Entry 4LN4 (X-ray diffraction, 3.10 A resolution); this record covers chains A and C of the 6 polymer chains in the assembly.

# Chain A (and C)
Protein: Hemagglutinin
From: Influenza A virus
Notes: fragment: HA1 subunit residues 19-339; chain C of this document is another copy of the same molecule, construct and numbering; everything in this record applies to it too
Amino-acid sequence (325 residues; row label = number of the first residue in the row; numbers below 1 keep their minus sign (Ala-3 is residue -3)):
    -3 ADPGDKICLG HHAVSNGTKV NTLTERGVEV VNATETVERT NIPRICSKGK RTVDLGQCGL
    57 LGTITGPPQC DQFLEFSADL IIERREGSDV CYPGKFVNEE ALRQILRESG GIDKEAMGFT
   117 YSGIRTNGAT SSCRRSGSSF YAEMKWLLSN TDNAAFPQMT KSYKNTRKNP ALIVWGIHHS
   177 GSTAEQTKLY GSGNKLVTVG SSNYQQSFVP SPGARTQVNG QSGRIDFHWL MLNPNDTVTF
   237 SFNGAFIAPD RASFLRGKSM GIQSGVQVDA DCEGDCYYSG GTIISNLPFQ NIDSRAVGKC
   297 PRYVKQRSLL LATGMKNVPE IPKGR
Not modelled in the structure: -3 to -1, 316-321
Cystine bridges: Cys42-Cys268, Cys54-Cys66, Cys87-Cys129, Cys272-Cys296
Covalent attachments: N-acetylglucosamine (NAG) linked to Asn28, Asn231
From the paper describing this entry:
  - specificity-determining residues: Gln217

# Chain A / chain C interface
Residue-residue contacts (19; chain A residue first):
  Lys91(A) with Gln201(C)
  Ser207(A) with Ser203(C), hydrogen bond
  Pro208(A) with Leu192(C); Thr194(C)
  Ala210(A) with Thr156(C); Thr235(C), hydrogen bond (backbone-side chain); Ser237(C)
  Arg211(A) with Thr194(C), hydrogen bond; Thr235(C)
  Thr212(A) with Gly196(C), hydrogen bond (side chain-backbone); Ser197(C); Thr233(C), hydrogen bond (side chain-backbone); Thr235(C)
  Val214(A) with Ser198(C)
  Arg220(A) with Ser197(C), hydrogen bond (side chain-backbone); Ser198(C); Gln201(C)
  Ile221(A) with Gln201(C)
  Asp222(A) with Gln201(C), hydrogen bond
Other interface residues (no listed pair), chain A (12 interface residues in all): Gly90, Gly209
Other interface residues (no listed pair), chain C (14 interface residues in all): Asn199, Asp232, Val234

# Summary
The interface between chain A and chain C involves 12 residues on one side and 14 on the other; the contacts
include 7 hydrogen bonds. Among the polar pairs are Ser207(A)-Ser203(C), Ala210(A)-Thr235(C) and
Arg211(A)-Thr194(C). N-acetylglucosamine is covalently linked to Asn28(A) and Asn231(A). The paper reports the
specificity determinant Gln217(A).
Both chains are Hemagglutinin (Influenza A virus). Entry 4LN4 (The crystal structure of hemagglutinin form a
h7n9 influenza virus (a/shanghai/1/2013) in complex with lstb) was determined by X-ray diffraction, deposited
together with 4LN3, 4LN6 and 4LN8.
